3W41 - chain A; structure by X-ray diffraction, 1.42 A resolution.

== Chain A ==
Molecule: Phosphoserine phosphatase RsbX
From: Bacillus subtilis
Notes: EC 3.1.3.3
Reference sequence: P17906 (RSBX_BACSU); numbering as in UniProt (aligned over 1-199)
Chain sequence (199 residues; numbered 1 to 199; the number before each row is that of its first residue):
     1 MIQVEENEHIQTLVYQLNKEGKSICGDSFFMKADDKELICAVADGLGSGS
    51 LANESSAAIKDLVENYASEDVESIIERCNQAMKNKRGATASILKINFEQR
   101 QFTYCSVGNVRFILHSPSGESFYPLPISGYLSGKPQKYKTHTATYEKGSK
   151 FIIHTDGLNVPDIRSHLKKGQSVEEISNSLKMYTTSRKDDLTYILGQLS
Bound ions: Mg2+: Asp44, Asp156, Asp189

== Overview ==
Asp44, Asp156 and Asp189 coordinate Mg2+.
Chain A is Phosphoserine phosphatase RsbX (Bacillus subtilis); the structure, Crystal structure of RsbX in
complex with magnesium in space group P21, was determined by X-ray diffraction, deposited together with 3W40,
3W42, 3W43, 3W44 and 3W45.
